Entry 6N1P (electron microscopy, 6.35 A resolution (low resolution: residue-level contacts below are approximate; hydrogen-bond / salt-bridge calls are withheld)); this record covers chains A and J of the 10 polymer chains in the assembly.

== Chain A ==
Molecule: DNA gyrase subunit A
Organism: Streptococcus pneumoniae G54
Notes: EC 5.99.1.3
UniProt: A0A0Y2BJX7 (A0A0Y2BJX7_STREE); residues 1-487 here correspond to UniProt positions 20-506 (UniProt number = residue number + 19)
Amino-acid sequence (511 residues; each row starts with the number of its first residue; numbers below 1 keep their minus sign (Met-23 is residue -23)):
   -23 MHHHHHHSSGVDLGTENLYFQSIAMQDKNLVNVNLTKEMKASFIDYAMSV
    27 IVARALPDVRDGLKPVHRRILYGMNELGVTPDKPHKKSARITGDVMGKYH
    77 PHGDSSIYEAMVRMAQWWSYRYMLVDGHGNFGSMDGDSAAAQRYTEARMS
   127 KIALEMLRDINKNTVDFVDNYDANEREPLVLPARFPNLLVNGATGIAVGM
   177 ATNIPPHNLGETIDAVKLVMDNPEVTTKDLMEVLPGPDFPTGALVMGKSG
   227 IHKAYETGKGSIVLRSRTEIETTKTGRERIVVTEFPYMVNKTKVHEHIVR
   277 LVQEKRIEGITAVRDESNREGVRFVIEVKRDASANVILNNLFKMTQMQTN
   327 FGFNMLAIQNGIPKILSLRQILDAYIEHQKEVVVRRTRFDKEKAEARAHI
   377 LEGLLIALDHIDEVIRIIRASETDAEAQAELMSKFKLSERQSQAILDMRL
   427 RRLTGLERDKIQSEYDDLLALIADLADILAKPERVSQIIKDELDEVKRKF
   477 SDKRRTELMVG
Unresolved in the structure: -23 to 10, 487
Differences from the reference sequence: expression tag (-23 to 0)

== Chain J ==
Molecule: 44-nt DNA strand
Sequence (44 nucleotides; row label = number of the first residue in the row):
     1 TCGCGACGCGAGGCTGGATGGCCTTCCCCATTATGATTCTTCTC

== Chain A / chain J interface ==
Residue-residue contacts - 15 pairs, chain A then chain J:
  Arg373(A) with DC4(J); DG5(J)
  Asp423(A) with DC4(J)
  Met424(A) with DC4(J)
  Leu426(A) with DG3(J)
  Arg427(A) with DC2(J); DG3(J)
  Arg428(A) with DG3(J); DC4(J)
  Leu429(A) with DG3(J)
  Thr430(A) with DC2(J)
  Leu432(A) with DT1(J)
  Glu433(A) with DC2(J); DG3(J)
  Lys436(A) with DC2(J)
Also at the interface, not in a pair above, chain A (13 interface residues in all): Ile376, Arg425

== In short ==
13 residues of chain A face 5 of chain J across their interface.
Here chain A is DNA gyrase subunit A (Streptococcus pneumoniae G54) and chain J is a 44-nt DNA strand. Entry
6N1P (Dihedral oligomeric complex of GyrA N-terminal fragment with DNA, solved by cryoEM in C2 symmetry) was
determined by electron microscopy together with 6N1Q and 6N1R from the same study.
